2BES - chains A and B; structure by X-ray diffraction, 2.10 A resolution.

Chain A (and B):
Molecule: Carbohydrate-phosphate isomerase
Source organism: Mycobacterium tuberculosis
Notes: EC 5.3.1.6; chain B of this document is another copy of the same molecule, construct and numbering; everything in this record applies to it too
Reference sequence: Q7D737 (Q7D737); residues 4-162 here correspond to UniProt positions 1-159 (UniProt number = residue number - 3)
Amino-acid sequence (172 residues; numbered -9 to 162; the number before each row is that of its first residue; numbers below 1 keep their minus sign (Met-9 is residue -9)):
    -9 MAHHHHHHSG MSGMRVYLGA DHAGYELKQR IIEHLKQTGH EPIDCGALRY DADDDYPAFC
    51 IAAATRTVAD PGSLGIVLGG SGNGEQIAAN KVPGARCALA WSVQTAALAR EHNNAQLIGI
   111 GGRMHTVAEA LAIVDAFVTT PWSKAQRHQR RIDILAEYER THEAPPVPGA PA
Not modelled in the structure: -9 to 2, 160-162 (chain B: -9 to 1, 159-162)
Residues lining bound ligands:
  - 4-phospho-D-erythronohydroxamic acid (RES), molecule 1: Asp11, His12, Ala13, Tyr46, Gly69, Gly70, Ser71, Gly72, Asn73, Gly74, Glu75, Arg113
  - 4-phospho-D-erythronohydroxamic acid (RES), molecule 2: His102, Asn103, Arg137, His138, Arg141

Chain A / chain B interface:
Residue-residue contacts (92):
  His12(A) - Arg141(B)
  Asp43(A) - Arg140(B)  hydrogen bond (backbone-side chain)
  Asp43(A) - Arg141(B)
  Asp44(A) - Arg141(B)  hydrogen bond (backbone-side chain)
  Asp45(A) - Arg140(B)  salt bridge
  Asp45(A) - Arg141(B)  salt bridge
  Asp45(A) - Ile144(B)
  Tyr46(A) - Asn103(B)
  Tyr46(A) - Arg141(B)
  Pro47(A) - Arg141(B)
  Pro47(A) - Ile144(B)  hydrophobic
  Ala48(A) - Pro156(B)
  Ala48(A) - Val157(B)
  Phe49(A) - Pro158(B)
  Ile51(A) - Tyr148(B)  hydrophobic
  Ile51(A) - Ala154(B)  hydrophobic
  Asn73(A) - Ala88(B)
  Asn73(A) - Leu89(B)  hydrogen bond (side chain-backbone)
  Asn73(A) - Asn103(B)
  Gly74(A) - Asn103(B)
  Gln76(A) - Gln76(B)  hydrogen bond
  Gln76(A) - Asn80(B)  hydrogen bond
  Gln76(A) - Cys87(B)  hydrogen bond (side chain-backbone)
  Gln76(A) - Ala88(B)
  Gln76(A) - Leu89(B)
  Ile77(A) - Asn80(B)
  Ile77(A) - Cys87(B)
  Ile77(A) - Ala88(B)
  Ile77(A) - Leu145(B)  hydrophobic
  Ala78(A) - Leu145(B)  hydrophobic
  Asn80(A) - Gln76(B)  hydrogen bond
  Asn80(A) - Ile77(B)
  Asn80(A) - Asn80(B)
  Asn80(A) - Lys81(B)  hydrogen bond (backbone-side chain)
  Lys81(A) - Asn80(B)  hydrogen bond (side chain-backbone)
  Lys81(A) - Val82(B)  hydrogen bond (side chain-backbone)
  Lys81(A) - Ala85(B)  hydrogen bond (side chain-backbone)
  Lys81(A) - Leu145(B)
  Lys81(A) - Tyr148(B)
  Lys81(A) - Glu149(B)  salt bridge
  Lys81(A) - His152(B)
  Val82(A) - Lys81(B)  hydrogen bond (backbone-side chain)
  Val82(A) - Tyr148(B)
  Pro83(A) - Tyr148(B)
  Pro83(A) - His152(B)
  Ala85(A) - Lys81(B)  hydrogen bond (backbone-side chain)
  Cys87(A) - Gln76(B)  hydrogen bond (backbone-side chain)
  Cys87(A) - Ile77(B)
  Ala88(A) - Asn73(B)
  Ala88(A) - Gln76(B)
  Ala88(A) - Ile77(B)
  Leu89(A) - Asn73(B)  hydrogen bond (backbone-side chain)
  Leu89(A) - Gln76(B)
  Leu89(A) - Leu89(B)
  Leu89(A) - Trp91(B)
  Trp91(A) - Leu89(B)
  Trp91(A) - Trp91(B)  hydrophobic
  Trp91(A) - Met114(B)  hydrophobic
  Gln94(A) - Met114(B)  hydrogen bond
  Leu98(A) - Met114(B)  hydrophobic
  Asn103(A) - Tyr46(B)
  Asn103(A) - Asn73(B)
  Asn103(A) - Gly74(B)
  Met114(A) - Trp91(B)  hydrophobic
  Met114(A) - Gln94(B)
  Met114(A) - Leu98(B)  hydrophobic
  Arg140(A) - Asp43(B)  hydrogen bond (side chain-backbone)
  Arg140(A) - Asp45(B)  salt bridge
  Arg141(A) - His12(B)
  Arg141(A) - Asp43(B)  hydrogen bond (side chain-backbone)
  Arg141(A) - Asp44(B)  hydrogen bond (side chain-backbone)
  Arg141(A) - Asp45(B)  salt bridge
  Arg141(A) - Tyr46(B)
  Arg141(A) - Pro47(B)
  Ile144(A) - Asp45(B)
  Ile144(A) - Pro47(B)  hydrophobic
  Leu145(A) - Ile77(B)  hydrophobic
  Leu145(A) - Ala78(B)  hydrophobic
  Leu145(A) - Lys81(B)
  Tyr148(A) - Ile51(B)  hydrophobic
  Tyr148(A) - Lys81(B)
  Tyr148(A) - Val82(B)
  Tyr148(A) - Pro83(B)
  Glu149(A) - Lys81(B)  salt bridge
  His152(A) - Pro83(B)
  Pro155(A) - Ala48(B)
  Pro156(A) - Ala48(B)
  Val157(A) - Cys35(B)
  Val157(A) - Phe49(B)  hydrophobic
  Val157(A) - Ala52(B)  hydrophobic
  Pro158(A) - Phe49(B)
  Gly159(A) - Leu38(B)
Other interface residues (no listed pair), chain A (48 interface residues in all): Cys35, Ala52, Thr55, Ser71, Gly84, Arg86, Thr95, His115, Ala154
Other interface residues (no listed pair), chain B (48 interface residues in all): Thr55, Ser71, Gly84, Arg86, Thr95, His115, Pro155

Overview:
Chain A and chain B each contribute 48 residues to their interface; the contacts include 19 hydrogen bonds and
6 salt bridges. Polar contacts include Asp45(A)-Arg140(B), Asp45(A)-Arg141(B) and Lys81(A)-Glu149(B). Ligands
of chain A: 4-phospho-D-erythronohydroxamic acid.
Chain A and chain B are both Carbohydrate-phosphate isomerase (Mycobacterium tuberculosis); the structure,
Structure of Mycobacterium tuberculosis Ribose-5-Phosphate Isomerase, RpiB, Rv2465c, in complex with
4-phospho-D-erythronohydroxamic acid, was determined by X-ray diffraction together with 2BET from the same
study.
